PDB entry 7FOM | X-ray diffraction, 1.51 A resolution | chains A and B

== Chain A ==
Name: Pre-mRNA-splicing factor 8
Source organism: Saccharomyces cerevisiae S288C
UniProtKB: P33334 (PRP8_YEAST); numbering as in UniProt (aligned over 1836-2090)
Chain sequence (258 residues; row label = number of the first residue in the row):
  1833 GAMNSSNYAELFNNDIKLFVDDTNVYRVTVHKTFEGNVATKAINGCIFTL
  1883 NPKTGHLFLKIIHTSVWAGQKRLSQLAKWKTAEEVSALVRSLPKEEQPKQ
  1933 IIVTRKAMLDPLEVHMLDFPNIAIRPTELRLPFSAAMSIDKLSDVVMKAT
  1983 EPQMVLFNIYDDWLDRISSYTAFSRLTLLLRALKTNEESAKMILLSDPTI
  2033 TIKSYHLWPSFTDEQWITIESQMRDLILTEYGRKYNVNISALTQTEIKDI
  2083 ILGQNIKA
Not modelled in the structure: 2070-2090
Construct notes: expression tag (1833-1835)
Curated features (UniProtKB/Swiss-Prot):
  - mutagenesis: Asp1853 (D1853A: Alters protein folding. Severely impaired growth. Strongly reduced growth at 35 degrees Celsius; when associated with A-1854; D1853N: Reduced growth at 30 degrees Celsius ...), Asp1854 (D1854A: Reduced growth at 30 degrees Celsius. Strongly reduced growth at 16 degrees Celsius. Strongly reduced growth at 35 degrees Celsius; when associated with A-1853 ...), Thr1855 (T1855A: Reduced growth at 30 degrees Celsius. Strongly reduced growth at 16 degrees Celsius), Thr1936 (T1936A: Reduced growth at 30 degrees Celsius. Strongly reduced growth at 16 degrees Celsius), Arg1937 (R1937K: Severely impaired growth. Reduced growth at 30 degrees Celsius. Strongly reduced growth at 16 degrees Celsius)

== Chain B ==
Name: A1 cistron-splicing factor AAR2
Source organism: Saccharomyces cerevisiae S288C
UniProtKB: P32357 (AAR2_YEAST); aligned to UniProt positions 1-317 over residues 1-317
Chain sequence (308 residues; numbered -3 to 317; 13 numbers in that range are skipped by the numbering (no residue carries them; nothing is unmodelled there); the number before each row is that of its first residue; numbers below 1 keep their minus sign (Gly-3 is residue -3)):
    -3 GAMAMNTVPFTSAPIEVTIGIDQYSFNVKENQPFHGIKDIPIGHVHVIHF
    47 QHADNSSMRYGYWFDCRMGNFYIQYDPKDGLYKMMEERDGAKFENIVHNF
    97 KERQMMVSYPKIDEDDTWYNLTEFVQMDKIRKIVRKDENQFSYVDSSMTT
   147 VQENEL
   166 SSSSSDPAHSLNYTVINFKSREAIRPGHEMEDFLDKSYYLNTVMLQGIFK
   216 NSSNYFGELQFAFLNAMFFGNYGSSLQWHAMIELICSSATVPKHMLDKLD
   266 EILYYQIKTLPEQYSDILLNERVWNICLYSSFQKNSLHNTEKIMENKYPE
   316 LL
Not modelled in the structure: -3 to 0, 166-169
Construct notes: expression tag (-3 to 0); conflict Ser166 (Leu153 in P32357), Ser167 (Lys154 in P32357), Ser170 (Asp in P32357)
Curated features (UniProtKB/Swiss-Prot):
  - region: Leu261 to Ile282 (Leucine-zipper)
  - modified residue: Ser253 (Phosphoserine), Thr274 (Phosphothreonine)

== How chain A and chain B interact ==
Contacting residue pairs (17; chain A residue first):
  Gln1907(A) - Met195(B)
  Gln1907(A) - Leu199(B)
  Leu1908(A) - Met195(B)  hydrophobic
  Trp1911(A) - Glu194(B)
  Trp1911(A) - Met195(B)
  Trp1911(A) - Phe198(B)  hydrophobic
  Asp1942(A) - Lys184(B)  salt bridge
  Asp1942(A) - Phe198(B)
  Glu1945(A) - Lys184(B)  salt bridge
  Val1946(A) - Ile189(B)  hydrophobic
  Val1946(A) - Glu194(B)
  Val1946(A) - Phe198(B)  hydrophobic
  His1947(A) - Glu194(B)  salt bridge
  Leu1949(A) - Lys184(B)
  Leu1949(A) - Ser185(B)
  Leu1949(A) - Arg186(B)
  Asp1950(A) - Arg186(B)  salt bridge

== Summary ==
Chain A and chain B form an interface of 9 and 8 residues respectively, with 4 salt bridges. Polar contacts
include Asp1942(A)-Lys184(B), Glu1945(A)-Lys184(B) and His1947(A)-Glu194(B). From UniProt: 5 mutagenesis sites
on chain A.
Here chain A is Pre-mRNA-splicing factor 8 and chain B is A1 cistron-splicing factor AAR2, both from
Saccharomyces cerevisiae S288C. Entry 7FOM (PanDDA analysis group deposition -- Aar2/RNaseH in complex with
fragment P08C04 from the F2X-Universal Library) was determined by X-ray diffraction together with 5ST0, 5ST1,
5ST2, 5ST3, 5ST4, 5ST5 and 248 further entries from the same study.
